PDB entry 7OUY | X-ray diffraction, 1.50 A resolution | chains A and B

Chain A (and B):
Molecule: Chlorite dismutase
Organism: Cyanothece sp. PCC 7425
Notes: chain B of this document is another copy of the same molecule, construct and numbering; everything in this record applies to it too
Reference sequence: B8HNS6 (B8HNS6_CYAP4); numbering as in UniProt (aligned over 2-182)
Chain sequence (188 residues; numbered -5 to 182; the number before each row is that of its first residue; numbers below 1 keep their minus sign (Gly-5 is residue -5)):
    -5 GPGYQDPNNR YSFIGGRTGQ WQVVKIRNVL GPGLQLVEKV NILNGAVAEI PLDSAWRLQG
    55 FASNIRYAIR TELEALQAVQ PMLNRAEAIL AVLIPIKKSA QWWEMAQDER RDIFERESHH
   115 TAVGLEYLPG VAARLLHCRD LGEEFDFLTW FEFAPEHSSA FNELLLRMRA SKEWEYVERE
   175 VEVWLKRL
Not modelled in the structure: -5 to 0, 41-46
Differences from the reference sequence: expression tag (-5 to 1); engineered mutation Ala127 (Arg in B8HNS6)
Bound ions: heme Fe: His114 (together with nitrite ion)
Ligand contacts:
  - heme (HEM): Asn58, Ile59, Arg60, Tyr61, Ala62, Leu70, Ile88, Ile90, Lys92, Trp96, Phe108, His114, Thr115, Gly118, Leu119, Leu122, Val125, Ala127, Leu129, Phe141, Thr143, Phe145, Phe155, Leu158, Leu159, Met162, Arg163, Glu167, Trp168, Glu174
  - nitrite ion (NO2): His114, Ala127, Arg128, Leu129, Thr143, Trp144, Phe145
From the paper describing this entry:
  - heme coordination: His114
  - mutagenesis - Q74V (KD = 31 +/- 2 uM): increased binding to nitrite ion
  - mutagenesis - Q74E (KD = 200 +/- 9 uM): decreased binding to nitrite ion
  - mutagenesis - Q74E: increased stability
  - mutagenesis - Q74V: decreased stability

Chain A / chain B interface:
Residue-residue contacts (40):
  Asn3(A) with Asp134(B), hydrogen bond (side chain-backbone)
  Phe55(A) with Asp134(B)
  Ser57(A) with Asp134(B), hydrogen bond
  Asn58(A) with Trp97(B)
  Ile59(A) with Gln101(B); Arg104(B), hydrogen bond (backbone-side chain)
  Arg60(A) with Arg60(B); Gln101(B); Asp134(B), salt bridge
  Tyr61(A) with Gln101(B)
  Ala62(A) with Ala100(B); Gln101(B), hydrogen bond (backbone-backbone)
  Ile63(A) with Ala100(B); Asp102(B)
  Arg64(A) with Glu98(B), salt bridge; Met99(B); Ala100(B); Asp102(B), hydrogen bond (backbone-side chain); Glu103(B), salt bridge
  Leu67(A) with Ala100(B), hydrophobic
  Trp97(A) with Asn58(B)
  Glu98(A) with Arg64(B), salt bridge
  Met99(A) with Arg64(B)
  Ala100(A) with Ala62(B); Ile63(B); Arg64(B); Leu67(B), hydrophobic
  Gln101(A) with Ile59(B); Arg60(B); Tyr61(B); Ala62(B), hydrogen bond (backbone-backbone); Gln101(B)
  Asp102(A) with Ile63(B); Arg64(B), hydrogen bond (side chain-backbone)
  Glu103(A) with Arg64(B), salt bridge
  Arg104(A) with Ile59(B), hydrogen bond (side chain-backbone)
  Asp134(A) with Asn3(B), hydrogen bond (backbone-side chain); Phe55(B); Ser57(B), hydrogen bond; Arg60(B), salt bridge
Also at the interface, not in a pair above, chain A (24 interface residues in all): Arg4, Ala56, Arg133, Leu135
Also at the interface, not in a pair above, chain B (24 interface residues in all): Arg4, Ala56, Arg133, Leu135

In short:
Chain A and chain B each contribute 24 residues to their interface; the contacts include 10 hydrogen bonds and
6 salt bridges. Polar pairs include Arg60(A)-Asp134(B), Arg64(A)-Glu98(B) and Arg64(A)-Glu103(B). Ligands of
chain A: heme and nitrite ion. The paper reports that Q74V of chain A increases binding to nitrite ion; heme
coordination by His114(A).
Chain A and chain B are both Chlorite dismutase (Cyanothece sp. PCC 7425); the structure, Crystal structure of
dimeric chlorite dismutase variant R127A (CCld R127A) from Cyanothece sp. PCC7425 in complex ..., was
determined by X-ray diffraction (same publication as 7OU5, 7OU7, 7OU9 and 7OWI).
